4JL3 - chains D and E of the 6 polymer chains in the assembly; structure by X-ray diffraction, 2.50 A resolution.

== Chain D ==
Protein: Transcriptional regulator, TetR family
Source organism: Mycobacterium smegmatis
UniProt: A0R6I8 (A0R6I8_MYCS2); residue numbers follow UniProt; this construct covers 9-189
Chain sequence (196 residues; numbered -6 to 189; the number before each row is that of its first residue; numbers below 1 keep their minus sign (His-6 is residue -6)):
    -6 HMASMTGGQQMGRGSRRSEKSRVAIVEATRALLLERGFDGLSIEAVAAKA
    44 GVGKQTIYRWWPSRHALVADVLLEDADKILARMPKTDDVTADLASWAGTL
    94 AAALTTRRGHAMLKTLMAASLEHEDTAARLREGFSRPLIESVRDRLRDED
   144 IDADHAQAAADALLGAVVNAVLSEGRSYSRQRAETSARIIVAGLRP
Not modelled in the structure: -6 to 8, 189
Sequence notes: expression tag (-6 to 8)
Modified positions: Mse-5, Mse-2, Mse4 (selenomethionine); Mse76, Mse105, Mse110 (selenomethionine; parent Met)
Reported in the primary citation:
  - binding site for the 31-nt DNA strand (chain E): Glu37, Lys47 to Trp53
  - specificity-determining residues: Lys47
  - mutagenesis - K47A, K47A/Q48A: abolished binding to the 31-nt DNA strand (chain E)
  - mutagenesis - Q48A: unchanged binding to the 31-nt DNA strand (chain E)
  - binding site for the 31-nt DNA strand: Gln48

== Chain E ==
Molecule: 31-nt DNA strand
Sequence (31 nucleotides; numbered 1 to 31; the number before each row is that of its first residue):
     1 TCATAAACGAGACGGTACGTCTCGTCTTGTG

== How chain D and chain E interact ==
Contacting residue pairs (18):
  Arg9(D) - DG9(E)  base contact
  Arg9(D) - DA12(E)  phosphate contact
  Arg10(D) - DA12(E)  phosphate contact
  Arg10(D) - DC13(E)  phosphate contact
  Ser11(D) - DA12(E)  phosphate contact
  Ser11(D) - DC13(E)  hydrogen bond to the phosphate
  Ser14(D) - DC13(E)  hydrogen bond to the phosphate
  Ser14(D) - DG14(E)  hydrogen bond to the phosphate
  Gly44(D) - DG14(E)  phosphate contact
  Val45(D) - DG14(E)  phosphate contact
  Gly46(D) - DG14(E)  hydrogen bond to the phosphate
  Gly46(D) - DG15(E)  base contact
  Gln48(D) - DG15(E)  base contact
  Thr49(D) - DC13(E)  phosphate contact
  Thr49(D) - DG14(E)  hydrogen bond to the phosphate
  Arg52(D) - DA12(E)  sugar contact
  Arg52(D) - DC13(E)  salt bridge to the phosphate
  Trp53(D) - DC13(E)  hydrogen bond to the phosphate
Also at the interface, not in a pair above, chain D (12 interface residues in all): Lys47
Also at the interface, not in a pair above, chain E (7 interface residues in all): DA10, DA17

== Summary ==
12 residues of chain D and 7 residues of chain E are in contact; the contacts include 6 hydrogen bonds and 1
salt bridge. Polar contacts include Ser11(D)-DC13(E), Ser14(D)-DC13(E) and Ser14(D)-DG14(E). From the paper: a
binding site for the 31-nt DNA strand (chain E) at Glu37(D) and Lys47(D); K47A and K47A/Q48A of chain D
abolish binding to the 31-nt DNA strand (chain E).
Chain D is Transcriptional regulator, TetR family (Mycobacterium smegmatis) and chain E is a 31-nt DNA strand;
the structure, Crystal structure of ms6564-dna complex, was determined by X-ray diffraction.
